Entry 4KWW (X-ray diffraction, 2.55 A resolution); this record covers chains A and C of the 6 polymer chains in the assembly.

Chain A (and C):
Protein: Nicotinate-nucleotide pyrophosphorylase [carboxylating]
Source organism: Homo sapiens
Notes: EC 2.4.2.19; chain C of this document is another copy of the same molecule, construct and numbering; everything in this record applies to it too
UniProtKB: Q15274 (NADC_HUMAN); residue numbers follow UniProt; this construct covers 1-297
Chain sequence (301 residues; each row starts with the number of its first residue; numbers below 1 keep their minus sign (Gly-3 is residue -3)):
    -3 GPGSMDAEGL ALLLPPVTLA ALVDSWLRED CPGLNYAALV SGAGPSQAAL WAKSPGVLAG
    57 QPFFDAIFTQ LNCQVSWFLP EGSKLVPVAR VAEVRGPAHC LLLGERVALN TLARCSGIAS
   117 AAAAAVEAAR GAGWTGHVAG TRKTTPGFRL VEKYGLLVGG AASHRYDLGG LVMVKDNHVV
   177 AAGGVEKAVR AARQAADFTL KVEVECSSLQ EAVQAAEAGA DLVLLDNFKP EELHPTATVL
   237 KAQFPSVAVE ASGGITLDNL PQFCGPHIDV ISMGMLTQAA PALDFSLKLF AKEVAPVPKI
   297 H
Disordered / not traced: -3 to 1, 287-297
Sequence notes: expression tag (-3 to 0)
Ligand contacts: phthalic acid (PHT): Gly136, Thr137, Arg138, Lys139, His160, Arg161, Met169, Lys171, Leu220, Glu246, Ser248, Ser268

Chain A / chain C interface:
Residue-residue contacts (32):
  His133(A) - Phe194(C)
  Ala158(A) - Asp193(C)
  Ala158(A) - Phe194(C)  hydrophobic
  Ser159(A) - Asp193(C)  hydrogen bond (backbone-side chain)
  His160(A) - Asp193(C)  hydrogen bond (backbone-side chain)
  His160(A) - Phe194(C)
  His160(A) - Thr195(C)
  Arg161(A) - Asp193(C)
  Arg161(A) - Thr195(C)
  Gly166(A) - Leu196(C)
  Asp193(A) - Ala158(C)
  Asp193(A) - Ser159(C)  hydrogen bond (side chain-backbone)
  Asp193(A) - His160(C)  hydrogen bond (side chain-backbone)
  Asp193(A) - Arg161(C)
  Phe194(A) - His133(C)
  Phe194(A) - Ala135(C)  hydrophobic
  Phe194(A) - Ala158(C)  hydrophobic
  Phe194(A) - His160(C)
  Phe194(A) - Lys197(C)  hydrogen bond (backbone-side chain)
  Phe194(A) - Leu218(C)  hydrophobic
  Phe194(A) - Val266(C)  hydrophobic
  Thr195(A) - His160(C)
  Thr195(A) - Arg161(C)
  Thr195(A) - Lys197(C)
  Leu196(A) - Gly166(C)
  Leu196(A) - Lys197(C)
  Lys197(A) - Phe194(C)  hydrogen bond (side chain-backbone)
  Lys197(A) - Thr195(C)
  Lys197(A) - Leu196(C)  hydrogen bond (side chain-backbone)
  Lys197(A) - Lys197(C)
  Leu218(A) - Phe194(C)  hydrophobic
  Val266(A) - Phe194(C)  hydrophobic
Other interface residues (no listed pair), chain A (17 interface residues in all): Ala135, Leu167, Arg189, Glu246
Other interface residues (no listed pair), chain C (17 interface residues in all): Leu167, Arg189, Glu246

Overview:
Chain A and chain C each contribute 17 residues to their interface, with 7 hydrogen bonds. Among the polar
pairs are Ser159(A)-Asp193(C), His160(A)-Asp193(C) and Phe194(A)-Lys197(C). Chain A binds phthalic acid.
Both chains are Nicotinate-nucleotide pyrophosphorylase [carboxylating] (Homo sapiens). Entry 4KWW (The
crystal structure of human quinolinic acid phosphoribosyltransferase in complex with its inhibitor phthalic
acid) was determined by X-ray diffraction, deposited together with 4KWV.
